6ZQU - chains A and E of the 6 polymer chains in the assembly; structure by electron microscopy, 3.10 A resolution.

== Chain A (and E) ==
Molecule: Genome polyprotein
From: Dengue virus 2
Notes: chain E of this document is another copy of the same molecule, construct and numbering; everything in this record applies to it too
Reference sequence: D0EPS0 (D0EPS0_9FLAV); residues 1-495 here correspond to UniProt positions 281-775 (UniProt number = residue number + 280)
Sequence (495 residues; numbered 1 to 495; the number before each row is that of its first residue):
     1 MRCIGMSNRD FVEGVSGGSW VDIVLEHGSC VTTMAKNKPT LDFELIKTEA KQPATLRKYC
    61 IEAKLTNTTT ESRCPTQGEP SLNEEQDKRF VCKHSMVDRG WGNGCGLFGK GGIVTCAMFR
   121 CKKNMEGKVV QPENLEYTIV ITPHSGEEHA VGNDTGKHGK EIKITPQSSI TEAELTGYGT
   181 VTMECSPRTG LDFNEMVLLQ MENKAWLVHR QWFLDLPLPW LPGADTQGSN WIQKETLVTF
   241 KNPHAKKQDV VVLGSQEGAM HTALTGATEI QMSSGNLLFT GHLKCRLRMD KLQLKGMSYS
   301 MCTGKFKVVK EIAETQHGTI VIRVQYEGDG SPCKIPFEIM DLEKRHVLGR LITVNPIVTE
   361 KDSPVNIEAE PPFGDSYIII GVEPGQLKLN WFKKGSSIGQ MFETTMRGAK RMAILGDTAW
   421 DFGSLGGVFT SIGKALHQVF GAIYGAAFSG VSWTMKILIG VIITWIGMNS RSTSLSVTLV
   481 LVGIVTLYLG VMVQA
Disordered / not traced: 495
Disulfide bonds: C3-C30, C60-C121, C92-C116, C185-C285, C302-C333
Covalent attachments: N-acetylglucosamine (NAG) linked to N67, N153
From the paper describing this entry:
  - post-translational modification sites: N67 (citing earlier work)
  - mutagenesis - H437A, H437E, G441Y: abolished growth

== Interface between chain A and chain E ==
Pairs across the interface - 56 pairs, chain A then chain E:
  A54(A) - Q77(E)
  T55(A) - R73(E)  hydrogen bond (backbone-side chain)
  T55(A) - Q77(E)
  L56(A) - Q77(E)
  L56(A) - G78(E)
  R57(A) - E79(E)  salt bridge
  R73(A) - A224(E)
  T76(A) - V129(E)
  T76(A) - Q131(E)
  T76(A) - R210(E)
  Q77(A) - A54(E)
  Q77(A) - T55(E)
  Q77(A) - L56(E)
  G78(A) - L56(E)
  E79(A) - R57(E)  salt bridge
  E79(A) - W220(E)
  E79(A) - P222(E)
  E79(A) - A224(E)
  S81(A) - P222(E)
  S81(A) - A224(E)
  S81(A) - D225(E)  hydrogen bond
  L82(A) - Q227(E)
  N83(A) - Q227(E)  hydrogen bond
  E85(A) - K88(E)
  E85(A) - N230(E)
  Q86(A) - Q86(E)
  Q86(A) - D87(E)
  Q86(A) - K88(E)  hydrogen bond (backbone-backbone)
  Q86(A) - R89(E)
  Q86(A) - Q227(E)
  Q86(A) - S229(E)  hydrogen bond
  Q86(A) - N230(E)
  D87(A) - Q86(E)
  K88(A) - E85(E)
  K88(A) - Q86(E)  hydrogen bond (backbone-backbone)
  K88(A) - K88(E)
  R89(A) - Q86(E)
  L107(A) - Q131(E)
  V129(A) - T76(E)
  Q131(A) - T76(E)
  Q131(A) - L107(E)
  R210(A) - T76(E)  hydrogen bond (side chain-backbone)
  R210(A) - G78(E)
  W220(A) - E79(E)
  P222(A) - E79(E)
  P222(A) - S81(E)
  G223(A) - R73(E)
  A224(A) - E71(E)
  A224(A) - R73(E)
  A224(A) - S81(E)
  D225(A) - S81(E)  hydrogen bond (backbone-side chain)
  Q227(A) - N83(E)
  Q227(A) - Q86(E)
  S229(A) - Q86(E)  hydrogen bond
  N230(A) - E85(E)
  N230(A) - Q86(E)
Also at the interface, not in a pair above, chain A (30 interface residues in all): P80
Also at the interface, not in a pair above, chain E (31 interface residues in all): P80, E133, G223

== Summary ==
30 residues of chain A and 31 residues of chain E are in contact; the contacts include 9 hydrogen bonds and 2
salt bridges. Polar contacts include R57(A)-E79(E), T55(A)-R73(E) and S81(A)-D225(E). From the paper: H437A,
H437E and G441Y of chain A abolish growth; a modification site at N67(A).
Both chains are Genome polyprotein (Dengue virus 2). Entry 6ZQU (Cryo-EM structure of mature Dengue virus 2 at
3.1 angstrom resolution) was determined by electron microscopy (same publication as 6ZQI, 6ZQJ, 6ZQV and
6ZQW).
